6SPE - chains a and p of the 21 polymer chains in the assembly; structure by electron microscopy, 3.60 A resolution.

Chain a:
Molecule: 16S ribosomal RNA
Source organism: Pseudomonas aeruginosa
Sequence (1526 nucleotides; row label = number of the first residue in the row):
     2 AACUGAAGAGUUUGAUCAUGGCUCAGAUUGAACGCUGGCGGCAGGCCUAA
    52 CACAUGCAAGUCGAGCGGAUAAAGGGAGCUUGCUCCUGGAUUCAGCGGCG
   102 GACGGGUGAGUAAUGCCUAGGAAUCUGCCUGGUAGUGGGGGAUAACGUCC
   152 GGAAACGGGCGCUAAUACCGCAUACGUCCUGAGGGAGAAAGUGGGGGAUC
   202 UUCGGACCUCACGCUAUCAGAUGAGCCUAGGUCGGAUUAGCUAGUUGGUG
   252 GGGUAAAGGCCUACCAAGGCGACGAUCCGUAACUGGUCUGAGAGGAUGAU
   302 CAGUCACACUGGAACUGAGACACGGUCCAGACUCCUACGGGAGGCAGCAG
   352 UGGGGAAUAUUGGACAAUGGGCGAAAGCCUGAUCCAGCCAUGCCGCGUGU
   402 GUGAAGAAGGUCUUCGGAUUGUAAAGCACUUUAAGUUGGGAGGAAGGGCA
   452 GUAAGUUAAUACCUUGCUGUUUUGACGUUACCAACAGAAUAAGCACCGGC
   502 UAACUUCGUGCCAGCAGCCGCGGUAAUACGAAGGGUGCAAGCGUUAAUCG
   552 GAAUUACUGGGCGUAAAGCGCGCGUAGGUGGUUCAGCAAGUUGGAUGUGA
   602 AAUCCCCGGGCUCAACCUGGGAACUGCAUCCAAAACUACUGAGCUAGAGU
   652 ACGGUAGAGGGUGGUGGAAUUUCCUGUGUAGCGGUGAAAUGCGUAGAUAU
   702 AGGAAGGAACACCAGUGGCGAAGGCGACCACCUGGACUGAUACUGACACU
   752 GAGGUGCGAAAGCGUGGGGAGCAAACAGGAUUAGAUACCCUGGUAGUCCA
   802 CGCCGUAAACGAUGUCGACUAGCCGUUGGGAUCCUUGAGAUCUUAGUGGC
   852 GCAGCUAACGCGAUAAGUCGACCGCCUGGGGAGUACGGCCGCAAGGUUAA
   902 AACUCAAAUGAAUUGACGGGGGCCCGCACAAGCGGUGGAGCAUGUGGUUU
   952 AAUUCGAAGCAACGCGAAGAACCUUACCUGGCCUUGACAUGCUGAGAACU
  1002 UUCCAGAGAUGGAUUGGUGCCUUCGGGAACUCAGACACAGGUGCUGCAUG
  1052 GCUGUCGUCAGCUCGUGUCGUGAGAUGUUGGGUUAAGUCCCGUAACGAGC
  1102 GCAACCCUUGUCCUUAGUUACCAGCACCUCGGGUGGGCACUCUAAGGAGA
  1152 CUGCCGGUGACAAACCGGAGGAAGGUGGGGAUGACGUCAAGUCAUCAUGG
  1202 CCCUUACGGCCAGGGCUACACACGUGCUACAAUGGUCGGUACAAAGGGUU
  1252 GCCAAGCCGCGAGGUGGAGCUAAUCCCAUAAAACCGAUCGUAGUCCGGAU
  1302 CGCAGUCUGCAACUCGACUGCGUGAAGUCGGAAUCGCUAGUAAUCGUGAA
  1352 UCAGAAUGUCACGGUGAAUACGUUCCCGGGCCUUGUACACACCGCCCGUC
  1402 ACACCAUGGGAGUGGGUUGCUCCAGAAGUAGCUAGUCUAACCGCAAGGGG
  1452 GACGGUUACCACGGAGUGAUUCAUGACUGGGGUGAAGUCGUAACAAGGUA
  1502 GCCGUAGGGGAACCUGCGGCUGGAUC
Construct notes: conflict A72 (G891104 in 1353913695)

Chain p:
Protein: 30S ribosomal protein S16
Source organism: Pseudomonas aeruginosa
UniProt: A0A2V4FRZ2 (A0A2V4FRZ2_PSEAI); residues 1-78 here = UniProt positions 1-78
Chain sequence (78 residues; numbered 1 to 78; the number before each row is that of its first residue):
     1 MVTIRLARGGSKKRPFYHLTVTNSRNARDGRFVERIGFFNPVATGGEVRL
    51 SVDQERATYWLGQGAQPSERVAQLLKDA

Interface between chain a and chain p:
Pairs across the interface - 57 pairs, chain a then chain p:
  C43(a) with Ser11(p), phosphate contact; Lys12(p), salt bridge to the phosphate
  A44(a) with Ser11(p), phosphate contact; Lys12(p), phosphate contact
  C104(a) with Arg25(p), hydrogen bond to the sugar
  G128(a) with Arg25(p), base contact
  C129(a) with Met1(p), hydrogen bond to the base
  C130(a) with Gly64(p), hydrogen bond to the sugar; Gln66(p), sugar contact
  U131(a) with Gly62(p), sugar contact; Gly64(p), sugar contact
  G221(a) with Gln63(p), hydrogen bond to the sugar
  A222(a) with Trp60(p), sugar contact; Gln63(p), sugar contact
  U223(a) with Val2(p), sugar contact; Asn23(p), hydrogen bond to the sugar
  G224(a) with Asn23(p), sugar contact; Arg31(p), salt bridge to the phosphate
  A303(a) with Asp29(p), sugar contact; Gly30(p), phosphate contact
  G304(a) with Gly30(p), phosphate contact; Arg31(p), phosphate contact
  U305(a) with Arg31(p), salt bridge to the phosphate
  G320(a) with Arg25(p), base contact
  A368(a) with Tyr17(p), sugar contact; Arg70(p), phosphate contact
  U369(a) with Leu6(p), hydrogen bond to the sugar; Arg28(p), base contact; Glu69(p), phosphate contact; Arg70(p), salt bridge to the phosphate
  G370(a) with Arg5(p), phosphate contact; Leu6(p), phosphate contact; Ser68(p), hydrogen bond to the phosphate; Glu69(p), phosphate contact
  G372(a) with Ser24(p), phosphate contact
  U384(a) with Arg28(p), hydrogen bond to the phosphate
  C385(a) with Arg8(p), hydrogen bond to the phosphate; Arg28(p), salt bridge to the phosphate
  C386(a) with Arg8(p), salt bridge to the phosphate; Lys12(p), phosphate contact; Lys13(p), hydrogen bond to the phosphate
  A387(a) with Lys12(p), salt bridge to the phosphate; Lys13(p), salt bridge to the phosphate
  A445(a) with Arg70(p), salt bridge to the phosphate
  A446(a) with Arg70(p), sugar contact
  G447(a) with Gln73(p), phosphate contact
  C477(a) with Lys13(p), hydrogen bond to the sugar
  A602(a) with Phe32(p), sugar contact; Arg35(p), hydrogen bond to the sugar
  G611(a) with Thr44(p), sugar contact; Gly46(p), phosphate contact
  C612(a) with Arg14(p), sugar contact
  C617(a) with Ser11(p), hydrogen bond to the sugar
  C618(a) with Gly10(p), phosphate contact
  U619(a) with Phe16(p), phosphate contact
  G620(a) with His18(p), phosphate contact; Phe38(p), sugar contact
Also at the interface, not in a pair above, chain a (42 interface residues in all): A103, G105, G106, A225, G371, G443, G467, G610
Also at the interface, not in a pair above, chain p (43 interface residues in all): Thr3, Ala7, Gly9, Asn26, Ala27, Val33, Val42, Glu47, Lys76

In short:
Chain a and chain p form an interface of 42 and 43 residues respectively; the contacts include 13 hydrogen
bonds and 9 salt bridges. Polar pairs include C129(a)-Met1(p), C104(a)-Arg25(p) and C130(a)-Gly64(p).
Chain a is 16S ribosomal RNA and chain p is 30S ribosomal protein S16, both from Pseudomonas aeruginosa; the
structure, Pseudomonas aeruginosa 30s ribosome from a clinical isolate, was determined by electron microscopy
together with 6SPC from the same study.
